Entry 4CMY (X-ray diffraction, 2.59 A resolution); this record covers chains V and W of the 24 polymer chains in the assembly.

[Chain V]
Name: Ferritin
Organism: Chlorobaculum tepidum
Reference sequence: Q8KBP5 (Q8KBP5_CHLTE); residues 1-203 here = UniProt positions 1-203
Amino-acid sequence (203 residues; row label = number of the first residue in the row):
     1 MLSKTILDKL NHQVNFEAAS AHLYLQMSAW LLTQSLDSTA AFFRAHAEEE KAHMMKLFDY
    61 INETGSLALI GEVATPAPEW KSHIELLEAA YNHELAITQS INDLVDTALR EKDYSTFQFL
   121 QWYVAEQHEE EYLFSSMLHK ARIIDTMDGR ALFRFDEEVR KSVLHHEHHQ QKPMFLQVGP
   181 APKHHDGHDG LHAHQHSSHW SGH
Not modelled in the structure: 164-203
Differences from the reference sequence: conflict D145 (Asn in Q8KBP5)

[Chain W]
Name: Ferritin
Organism: Chlorobaculum tepidum
Reference sequence: Q8KBP5 (Q8KBP5_CHLTE); residues 1-203 here = UniProt positions 1-203
Amino-acid sequence (203 residues; each row starts with the number of its first residue):
     1 MLSKTILDKL NHQVNFEAAS AHLYLQMSAW LLTQSLDSTA AFFRAHAEEE KAHMMKLFDY
    61 INETGSLALI GEVATPAPEW KSHIELLEAA YNHELAITQS INDLVDTALR EKDYSTFQFL
   121 QWYVAEQHEE EYLFSSMLHK ARIINTMDGR ALFRFDEEVR KSVLHHEHHQ QKPMFLQVGP
   181 APKHHDGHDG LHAHQHSSHW SGH
Not modelled in the structure: 165-203

[How chain V and chain W interact]
Contacting residue pairs (47):
  H22(V) with H22(W); I70(W); V73(W)
  L25(V) with M54(W), hydrophobic; M55(W), hydrophobic; F58(W)
  Q26(V) with A68(W), hydrogen bond (side chain-backbone); L69(W); I70(W), hydrogen bond (side chain-backbone)
  A29(V) with F58(W), hydrophobic; N62(W); L67(W); A68(W)
  W30(V) with L67(W)
  L32(V) with N62(W)
  R44(V) with M55(W); F58(W); D59(W), salt bridge
  E48(V) with E48(W)
  K51(V) with K51(W)
  M54(V) with L25(W), hydrophobic
  M55(V) with L25(W), hydrophobic; R44(W)
  F58(V) with L25(W); A29(W), hydrophobic; R44(W)
  D59(V) with R44(W), salt bridge
  N62(V) with A29(W); L32(W)
  L67(V) with A29(W); W30(W); P78(W), hydrophobic
  A68(V) with Q26(W), hydrogen bond (backbone-side chain); A29(W)
  L69(V) with Q26(W); P78(W)
  I70(V) with H22(W); Q26(W), hydrogen bond (backbone-side chain)
  G71(V) with T75(W), hydrogen bond (backbone-backbone)
  E72(V) with V73(W); A74(W)
  V73(V) with E72(W); V73(W), hydrogen bond (backbone-backbone)
  A74(V) with E72(W)
  T75(V) with G71(W), hydrogen bond (backbone-backbone)
  P78(V) with L67(W), hydrophobic; L69(W)
Also at the interface, not in a pair above, chain V (27 interface residues in all): A18, T33, A77
Also at the interface, not in a pair above, chain W (27 interface residues in all): A18, T33, A77

[In short]
Chain V and chain W each contribute 27 residues to their interface; the contacts include 7 hydrogen bonds and
2 salt bridges. Among the polar pairs are R44(V)-D59(W), D59(V)-R44(W) and Q26(V)-A68(W).
Chain V is Ferritin and chain W is Ferritin, both from Chlorobaculum tepidum; the structure, Chlorobium
tepidum Ferritin, was determined by X-ray diffraction.
